5DQT - chains A and H of the 8 polymer chains in the assembly; structure by X-ray diffraction, 3.10 A resolution.

Chain A:
Name: CRISPR-associated endonuclease Cas1
From: Escherichia coli K12
Notes: EC 3.1.-.-
UniProtKB: Q46896 (CAS1_ECOLI); residue numbers follow UniProt; this construct covers 1-305
Amino-acid sequence (305 residues; row label = number of the first residue in the row):
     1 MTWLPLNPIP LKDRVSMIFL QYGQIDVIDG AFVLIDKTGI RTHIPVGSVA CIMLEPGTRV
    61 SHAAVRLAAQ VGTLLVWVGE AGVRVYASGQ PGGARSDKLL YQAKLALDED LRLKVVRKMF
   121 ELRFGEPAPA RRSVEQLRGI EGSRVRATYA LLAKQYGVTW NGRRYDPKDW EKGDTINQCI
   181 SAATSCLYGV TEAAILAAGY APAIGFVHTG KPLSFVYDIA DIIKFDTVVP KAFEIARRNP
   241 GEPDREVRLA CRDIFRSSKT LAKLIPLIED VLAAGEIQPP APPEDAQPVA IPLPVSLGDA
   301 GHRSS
Unresolved in the structure: 1-14, 282-305
UniProt features mapped onto this chain:
  - binding site (Mg(2+)): Glu-141, His-208, Asp-221
  - mutagenesis: Tyr-22 (Y22A: Slightly decreased spacer acquisition in vivo; Y22F: Nearly wild-type spacer acquisition in vivo), Arg-41 (R41E: Dramatically decreased spacer acquisition in vivo), Arg-59 (R59A: Loss of spacer acquisition in vivo, decreased protospacer binding; R59D: Dramatically decreased spacer acquisition in vitro, 250-fold decreased affinity for protospacer DNA), Arg-66 (R66D: Dramatically decreased spacer acquisition in vitro, 250-fold decreased affinity for protospacer DNA; R66E: Dramatically decreased spacer acquisition in vivo), Arg-84 (R84A: Decreased spacer acquisition in vivo; R84E: Dramatically decreased spacer acquisition in vivo), Glu-141 (E141A: No cleavage of any substrates, no restoration of UV or mitomycin C (MMC) resistance. Loss of spacer acquisition in vivo), Tyr-149 (Y149A: No effect on in vitro protospacer integration), Tyr-165 (Y165A: No effect on in vitro protospacer integration. Alone significantly decreased protospacer acquisition in vivo ...), Trp-170 (W170A: Alone significantly decreased protospacer acquisition in vivo. Decreased protospacer binding; in association with A-170), Thr-184 (T184A: No cleavage of any substrates), Tyr-188 (Y188A: Partial inhibition of cleavage. No effect on in vitro protospacer integration. Significantly decreased protospacer acquisition in vivo), His-208 (H208A: No cleavage of any substrates, no restoration of UV or MMC resistance. Loss of spacer acquisition in vivo), 13 further mutagenesis entries in UniProt

Chain H:
Molecule: 33-nt DNA strand
Sequence (33 nucleotides; numbered 1 to 33; the number before each row is that of its first residue):
     1 TTTTTTGCAT CGACTCAACT CAGCTACGTT TTT

Chain A / chain H interface:
Contacting residue pairs (34; chain A residue first):
  Tyr-22(A) / DG28(H)  base contact
  Pro-56(A) / DG28(H)  phosphate contact
  Pro-56(A) / DT29(H)  phosphate contact
  Gly-57(A) / DG28(H)  base contact
  Gly-79(A) / DT29(H)  phosphate contact
  Glu-80(A) / DG28(H)  sugar contact
  Glu-80(A) / DT29(H)  hydrogen bond to the phosphate
  Arg-84(A) / DT29(H)  phosphate contact
  Arg-84(A) / DT30(H)  salt bridge to the phosphate
  Arg-84(A) / DT31(H)  sugar contact
  Tyr-86(A) / DT29(H)  hydrogen bond to the phosphate
  Arg-163(A) / DT32(H)  hydrogen bond to the phosphate
  Arg-163(A) / DT33(H)  salt bridge to the phosphate
  Tyr-165(A) / DT32(H)  base contact
  Asp-166(A) / DT32(H)  base contact
  Pro-167(A) / DT32(H)  base contact
  Asp-169(A) / DT32(H)  base contact
  Trp-170(A) / DT31(H)  stacking on the base
  Ser-181(A) / DT32(H)  sugar contact
  Ala-182(A) / DT31(H)  base contact
  Thr-184(A) / DT32(H)  sugar contact
  Thr-184(A) / DT33(H)  hydrogen bond to the phosphate
  Ser-185(A) / DT31(H)  hydrogen bond to the phosphate
  Ser-185(A) / DT32(H)  phosphate contact
  Tyr-188(A) / DT32(H)  phosphate contact
  Tyr-188(A) / DT33(H)  hydrogen bond to the phosphate
  His-208(A) / DT33(H)  phosphate contact
  Lys-211(A) / DT33(H)  base contact
  Tyr-217(A) / DT33(H)  base contact
  Asp-244(A) / DT31(H)  base contact
  Arg-245(A) / DC27(H)  phosphate contact
  Arg-245(A) / DG28(H)  salt bridge to the phosphate
  Arg-248(A) / DG28(H)  salt bridge to the phosphate
  Arg-248(A) / DT29(H)  hydrogen bond to the sugar
Other interface residues (no listed pair), chain A (27 interface residues in all): Val-83, Lys-168, Leu-249

Overview:
Chain A and chain H form an interface of 27 and 7 residues respectively; the contacts include 7 hydrogen
bonds, 4 salt bridges and 1 aromatic stacking contact. Polar contacts include Arg-248(A)/DT29(H),
Glu-80(A)/DT29(H) and Tyr-86(A)/DT29(H).
Here chain A is CRISPR-associated endonuclease Cas1 (Escherichia coli K12) and chain H is a 33-nt DNA strand.
Entry 5DQT (Crystal Structure of Cas-DNA-22 complex) was determined by X-ray diffraction (same publication as
5DLJ, 5DQU and 5DQZ).
